1W7Z - chains B and C of the 6 polymer chains in the assembly; structure by X-ray diffraction, 1.67 A resolution.

# Chain B (and C)
Molecule: Trypsin inhibitor II
From: Ecballium elaterium
Notes: chain C of this document is another copy of the same molecule, construct and numbering; everything in this record applies to it too
UniProtKB: P12071 (ITR2_ECBEL); numbering as in UniProt (aligned over 1-31)
Sequence (31 residues; numbered 1 to 31; the number before each row is that of its first residue):
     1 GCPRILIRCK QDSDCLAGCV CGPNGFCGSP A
Disulfide bonds: Cys2-Cys19, Cys9-Cys21, Cys15-Cys27
Bound ions: Na+: Ser13, Cys15 (shared with 2 residues of chain A)
Swiss-Prot annotation at these positions:
  - site: Arg4, Ile5 (Reactive bond)
Reported in the primary citation:
  - self-association interface (contacts with another copy of this molecule); pairs are residue here / residue on that copy: Arg4-Cys9 (water-mediated contact), Arg8, Leu16
  - binding site for formate: Arg8
  - Na+ coordination: Ser13, Cys15

# Chain B / chain C interface
Residue-residue contacts (4; chain B residue first):
  Gly1(B) - Gly1(C)
  Pro3(B) - Pro3(C)  hydrophobic
  Arg4(B) - Ala17(C)
  Ile5(B) - Ile5(C)  hydrophobic
Also at the interface, not in a pair above, chain B (5 interface residues in all): Leu16
Also at the interface, not in a pair above, chain C (5 interface residues in all): Leu16

# Summary
The chain B/chain C interface involves 5 residues from each chain. Ser13(B) and Cys15(B) form the Na+ site.
From the paper: a binding site for formate at Arg8(B); Na+ coordination by Ser13(B) and Cys15(B).
Chain B and chain C are both Trypsin inhibitor II (Ecballium elaterium); the structure, Crystal structure of
the free (uncomplexed) Ecballium elaterium trypsin inhibitor (EETI-II), was determined by X-ray diffraction
(same publication as 1H9H and 1H9I).
